Entry 9E1L (electron microscopy, 3.15 A resolution); this record covers chains H and I of the 11 polymer chains in the assembly.

[Chain H]
Name: Histone H2B 1.1
Organism: Xenopus laevis
UniProt: P02281 (H2B11_XENLA); residues -3 to 122 here correspond to UniProt positions 1-126 (UniProt number = residue number + 4)
Amino-acid sequence (126 residues; numbered -3 to 122; the number before each row is that of its first residue; numbers below 1 keep their minus sign (Met-3 is residue -3)):
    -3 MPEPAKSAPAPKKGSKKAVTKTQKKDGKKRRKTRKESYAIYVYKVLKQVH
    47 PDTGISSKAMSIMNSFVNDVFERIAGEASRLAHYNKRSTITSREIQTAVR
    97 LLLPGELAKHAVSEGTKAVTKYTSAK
Unresolved in the structure: -3 to 26
Differences from the reference sequence: engineered mutation Thr29 (Ser33 in P02281)
Curated features (UniProtKB/Swiss-Prot):
  - modified residue: Lys2 (N6-acetyllysine), Lys9 (N6-acetyllysine), Ser11 (Phosphoserine), Lys12 (N6-acetyllysine), Lys17 (N6-acetyllysine)
  - glycosylation: Ser109 (O-linked (GlcNAc) serine)
  - cross-link: Lys117 (Glycyl lysine isopeptide (Lys-Gly) (interchain with G-Cter in ubiquitin))

[Chain I]
Molecule: 149-nt DNA strand
Organism: Homo sapiens
Sequence (149 nucleotides; row label = number of the first residue in the row; numbers below 1 keep their minus sign (DA-73 is residue -73)):
   -73 ACAGGATGTATATATCTGACACGTGCCTGGAGACTAGGGAGTAATCCCCT
   -23 TGGCGGTTAAAACGCGGGGGACAGCGCGTACGTGCGTTTAAGCGGTGCTA
    27 GAGCTGTCTACGACCAATTGAGCGGCCTCGGCACCGGGATTCTCCAGGG

[How chain H and chain I interact]
Contacting residue pairs - 13 pairs, chain H then chain I:
  Arg27(H) - DG-49(I)  base contact
  Thr29(H) - DC30(I)  hydrogen bond to the phosphate
  Arg30(H) - DT-46(I)  sugar contact
  Tyr39(H) - DA-53(I)  hydrogen bond to the phosphate
  Tyr39(H) - DC-52(I)  phosphate contact
  Gly50(H) - DA-53(I)  phosphate contact
  Ile51(H) - DA-53(I)  phosphate contact
  Ser52(H) - DC-54(I)  phosphate contact
  Ser53(H) - DC-54(I)  hydrogen bond to the phosphate
  Arg83(H) - DA-34(I)  phosphate contact
  Arg83(H) - DG-33(I)  salt bridge to the phosphate
  Ser84(H) - DA-34(I)  hydrogen bond to the phosphate
  Thr85(H) - DA-34(I)  phosphate contact
Other interface residues (no listed pair), chain H (12 interface residues in all): Lys82
Other interface residues (no listed pair), chain I (9 interface residues in all): DG-35

[In short]
12 residues of chain H and 9 residues of chain I are in contact, with 4 hydrogen bonds and 1 salt bridge.
Polar contacts include Thr29(H)-DC30(I), Tyr39(H)-DA-53(I) and Ser53(H)-DC-54(I).
Chain H is Histone H2B 1.1 (Xenopus laevis) and chain I is a 149-nt DNA strand (Homo sapiens); the structure,
Snf2h bound nucleosome complex - ClassA1, was determined by electron microscopy together with 9E1M, 9E1N,
9E1O, 9E1P, 9E1Q, 9E1R and 4 further entries from the same study.
